PDB entry 1ARV | X-ray diffraction, 1.60 A resolution | chain A

== Chain A ==
Protein: Peroxidase
Organism: 'Arthromyces ramosus'
Notes: EC 1.11.1.7
UniProtKB: P28313 (PER_ARTRA); residues 1-344 here correspond to UniProt positions 21-364 (UniProt number = residue number + 20)
Chain sequence (344 residues; each row starts with the number of its first residue):
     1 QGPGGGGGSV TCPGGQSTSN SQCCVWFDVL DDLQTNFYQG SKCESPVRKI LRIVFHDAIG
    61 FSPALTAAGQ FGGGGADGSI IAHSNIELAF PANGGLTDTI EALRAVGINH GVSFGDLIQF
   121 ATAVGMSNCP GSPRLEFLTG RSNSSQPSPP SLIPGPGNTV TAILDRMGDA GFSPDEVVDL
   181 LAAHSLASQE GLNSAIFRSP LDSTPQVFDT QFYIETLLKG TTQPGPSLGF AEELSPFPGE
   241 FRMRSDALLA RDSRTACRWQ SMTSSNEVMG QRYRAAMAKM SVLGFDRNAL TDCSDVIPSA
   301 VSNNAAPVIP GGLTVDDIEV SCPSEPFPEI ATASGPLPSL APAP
Unresolved in the structure: 1-8
Cystine bridges: Cys12-Cys24, Cys23-Cys293, Cys43-Cys129, Cys257-Cys322
Covalently attached groups: N-acetylglucosamine (NAG) linked to Asn143
Ion coordination: Ca2+ site 1: Asp57, Gly75, Asp77, Ser79; heme Fe: His184 (together with cyanide ion); Ca2+ site 2: Ser185, Asp202, Thr204, Val207, Asp209
Residues lining bound ligands:
  - cyanide ion (CYN): Arg52, Phe55, His56, His184
  - heme (HEM): Arg48, Lys49, Leu51, Arg52, Phe55, Pro154, Gly155, Pro156, Ile163, Leu180, Leu181, Ala183, His184, Leu186, Ala187, Ser188, Gln189, Glu190, Gly191, Leu192, Met243, Ser245, Leu249, Tyr273, Met277
Swiss-Prot annotation at these positions:
  - active site: His56 (Proton acceptor)
  - binding site (Ca(2+)): Asp57, Gly75, Asp77, Ser79, Ser185, Asp202, Thr204, Val207, Asp209
  - binding site (heme b): His184
  - site: Arg52 (Transition state stabilizer)
  - modified residue: Gln1 (Pyrrolidone carboxylic acid)
  - glycosylation: Asn143 (N-linked (GlcNAc...) (high mannose) asparagine)

== Overview ==
Ligands of chain A: cyanide ion and heme. N-acetylglucosamine is covalently linked to Asn143. Asp57, Gly75,
Asp77 and Ser79 form the Ca2+ site 1. UniProt lists active-site residue His56, 9 Ca2+-binding residues and
heme b-binding residue His184.
Chain A is Peroxidase ('Arthromyces ramosus'); the structure, Crystal structures of cyanide-and
triiodide-bound forms of arthromyces ramosus peroxidase at different ph values. perturbations of ..., was
determined by X-ray diffraction, deposited together with 1ARU, 1ARW, 1ARX and 1ARY.
